PDB entry 4J30 | X-ray diffraction, 2.30 A resolution | chains A and B

# Chain A
Name: Putative cytoplasmic protein
Organism: Salmonella enterica subsp. enterica serovar Typhimurium
Reference sequence: Q93IS4 (Q93IS4_SALTY); numbering as in UniProt (aligned over 1-161)
Amino-acid sequence (174 residues; row label = number of the first residue in the row; numbers below 1 keep their minus sign (Mse-12 is residue -12)):
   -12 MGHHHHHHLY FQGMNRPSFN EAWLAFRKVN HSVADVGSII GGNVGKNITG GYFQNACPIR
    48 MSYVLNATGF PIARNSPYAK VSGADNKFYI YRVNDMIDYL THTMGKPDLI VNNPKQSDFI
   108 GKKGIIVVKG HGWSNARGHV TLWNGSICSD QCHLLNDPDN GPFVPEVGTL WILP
Unresolved in the structure: -12 to 1, 142-147
Construct notes: expression tag (-12 to 0)
Modified residues: Mse-12, Mse1 (selenomethionine); Mse48, Mse83, Mse91 (selenomethionine; parent Met)
Residues lining bound ligands:
  - 2-ethoxyethanol (ETX), molecule 1: Asn2, Phe57, Pro58, Tyr86, Thr90
  - 2-ethoxyethanol (ETX), molecule 2: His18, Asp22, Ile26
  - 2-ethoxyethanol (ETX), molecule 3: Gly24, Ser25, Gly28, Gly29, Gly32, Lys33, Thr36
  - 2-ethoxyethanol (ETX), molecule 4: Gly37, Gly38, Tyr39
  - 2-ethoxyethanol (ETX), molecule 5: Tyr39, Phe40, Gln41, Asn42, Tyr78, Arg79
What the authors report for this chain:
  - catalytic residues: Cys44 (proposed by the authors, not directly observed)
  - catalytic residues: His126, Asp137
  - contacts within the chain: His126-Asp137 (hydrogen bond)
  - mutagenesis - C44A, H126A, C135S, D137A, C139S: abolished growth

# Chain B
Name: Putative periplasmic protein
Organism: Salmonella enterica subsp. enterica serovar Typhimurium
Notes: fragment: periplasmatic inhibitor domain
Reference sequence: Q8ZRL5 (Q8ZRL5_SALTY); residues 27-127 here = UniProt positions 27-127
Amino-acid sequence (101 residues; numbered 27 to 127; the number before each row is that of its first residue):
    27 QEALTTQYSQ SELLKNWALS HCLALVYKDD VVKNDARATA SAYLEYGKQS VEIYHEIDEI
    87 AKKYSGLKYN GSISSDFNTM KCIDFIHDRE LNELIKRRVE K
Modified residues: Mse106 (selenomethionine; parent Met)
Cystine bridges: Cys48-Cys108
Residues lining bound ligands:
  - 2-ethoxyethanol (ETX), molecule 1: Ser35, Gln36, Ser37, Arg124, Lys127
  - 2-ethoxyethanol (ETX), molecule 2: Ser37, Lys41, Ile121, Lys122, Arg124
  - 2-ethoxyethanol (ETX), molecule 3: Lys41, Asn42, Leu45, Ile112, His113
  - 2-ethoxyethanol (ETX), molecule 4: His47, Ala50, Leu51, Lys59, Arg63, Ala66
  - 2-ethoxyethanol (ETX), molecule 5: Ala50, Leu51, Lys59, Arg63
  - 2-ethoxyethanol (ETX), molecule 6: Val52, Tyr53, Lys54, Asp55, Val57, Val58, Asn104
  - 2-ethoxyethanol (ETX), molecule 7: Ser67, Ala68, Leu70, Glu71
  - 2-ethoxyethanol (ETX), molecule 8: Glu82, Glu85, Lys89
What the authors report for this chain:
  - mutagenesis - E71A/S98A: decreased growth with Putative cytoplasmic protein (chain A)

# How chain A and chain B interact
Pairs across the interface (13; chain A residue first):
  Gln41(A) with Ile99(B)
  Asn42(A) with Ser98(B), hydrogen bond; Ile99(B)
  Gly119(A) with Asn96(B)
  Trp120(A) with Asn96(B); Gly97(B); Ser98(B)
  Ser121(A) with Asn96(B), hydrogen bond (backbone-backbone); Mse106(B)
  Asn122(A) with Gly97(B); Ser98(B), hydrogen bond (side chain-backbone); Ile99(B)
  Pro149(A) with Asn96(B)
Interface residues without a listed pair, chain A (9 interface residues in all): Ala123, His126
Interface residues without a listed pair, chain B (7 interface residues in all): Tyr95, Phe103
The authors on this interface:
  - specific contacts: Ser98(B)-His126(A)

# Summary
9 residues of chain A face 7 of chain B across their interface; the contacts include 3 hydrogen bonds. Polar
contacts include Asn42(A)-Ser98(B), Asn122(A)-Ser98(B) and Ser121(A)-Asn96(B). The paper describes a contact
between Ser98(B) and His126(A). The paper reports catalytic residues Cys44(A), His126(A) and Asp137(A); C44A,
H126A and C135S of chain A, among others, abolish growth; 6 substitutions were tested in all.
Chain A is Putative cytoplasmic protein and chain B is Putative periplasmic protein, both from Salmonella
enterica subsp. enterica serovar Typhimurium; the structure, Structure of the effector - immunity system Tae4
/ Tai4 from Salmonella typhimurium, selenomethionine variant, was determined by X-ray diffraction together
with 4J32 from the same study.
